Entry 6FM7 (X-ray diffraction, 1.04 A resolution); this record covers chain A.

Chain A:
Protein: Beta-lactamase
Source organism: Aeromonas enteropelogenes
Notes: EC 3.5.2.6
Reference sequence: B2BSN6 (B2BSN6_AEREN); residues -22 to 359 here correspond to UniProt positions 1-382 (UniProt number = residue number + 23)
Chain sequence (382 residues; each row starts with the number of its first residue; numbers below 1 keep their minus sign (Met-22 is residue -22)):
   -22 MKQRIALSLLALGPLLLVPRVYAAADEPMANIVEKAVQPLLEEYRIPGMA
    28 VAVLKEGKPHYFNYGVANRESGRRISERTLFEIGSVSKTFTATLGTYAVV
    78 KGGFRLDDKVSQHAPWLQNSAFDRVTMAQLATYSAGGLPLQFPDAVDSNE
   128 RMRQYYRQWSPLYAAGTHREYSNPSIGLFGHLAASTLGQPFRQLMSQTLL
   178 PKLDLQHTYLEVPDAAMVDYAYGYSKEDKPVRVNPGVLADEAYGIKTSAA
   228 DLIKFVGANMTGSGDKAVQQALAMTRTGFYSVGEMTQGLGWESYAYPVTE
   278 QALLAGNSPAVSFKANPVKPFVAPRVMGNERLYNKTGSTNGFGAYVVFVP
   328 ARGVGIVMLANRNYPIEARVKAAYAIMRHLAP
Not modelled in the structure: -22 to 3
Covalent attachments: NXL104, bound form (NXL) linked to Ser62
Small-molecule neighbours: NXL104, bound form (NXL; (2S,5R)-1-formyl-5-[(sulfooxy)amino]piperidine-2-carboxamide): Gly61, Lys65, Leu117, Gln118, Tyr148, Asn150, Tyr220, Ser289, Phe290, Lys312, Thr313, Gly314, Ser315, Ile343

Overview:
NXL104, bound form is covalently linked to Ser62.
Chain A is Beta-lactamase (Aeromonas enteropelogenes); the structure, Crystal structure of the class C
beta-lactamase TRU-1 from Aeromonas enteropelogenes in complex with avibactam, was determined by X-ray
diffraction (same publication as 6FM6).
